6XNJ - chains A and B; structure by X-ray diffraction, 1.85 A resolution.

[Chain A]
Protein: Golgi-associated PDZ and coiled-coil motif-containing protein
Source organism: Homo sapiens
Reference sequence: Q9HD26 (GOPC_HUMAN), isoform Q9HD26-2; numbering as in UniProt (aligned over 272-362)
Sequence (91 residues; row label = number of the first residue in the row):
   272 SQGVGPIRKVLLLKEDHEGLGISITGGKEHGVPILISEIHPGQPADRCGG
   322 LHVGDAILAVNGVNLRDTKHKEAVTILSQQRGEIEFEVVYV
Not modelled in the structure: 272-275

[Chain B]
Protein: NleG8 peptide
Source organism: Escherichia coli O157:H7 str. Sakai
Sequence (10 residues; row label = number of the first residue in the row):
   206 LATQNICTRI
Not modelled in the structure: 206-207

[Interface between chain A and chain B]
Pairs across the interface (23):
  G290(A) - I215(B)
  L291(A) - I215(B)  hydrogen bond (backbone-backbone)
  G292(A) - I215(B)  hydrogen bond (backbone-backbone)
  I293(A) - R214(B)
  I293(A) - I215(B)  hydrogen bond (backbone-backbone)
  S294(A) - T213(B)
  S294(A) - R214(B)
  I295(A) - I211(B)
  I295(A) - C212(B)
  I295(A) - T213(B)  hydrogen bond (backbone-backbone)
  I295(A) - I215(B)  hydrophobic
  T296(A) - I211(B)  hydrogen bond (side chain-backbone)
  T296(A) - C212(B)
  H301(A) - Q209(B)
  H301(A) - N210(B)  hydrogen bond
  S308(A) - C212(B)  hydrogen bond
  H311(A) - R214(B)  hydrogen bond
  Q314(A) - R214(B)  hydrogen bond
  H341(A) - I211(B)
  H341(A) - T213(B)  hydrogen bond
  V345(A) - T213(B)
  L348(A) - I215(B)  hydrophobic
  S349(A) - I215(B)
Interface residues without a listed pair, chain A (16 interface residues in all): G297
Cross-chain cystine bridges: C319(A)-C212(B)

[Summary]
16 residues of chain A and 7 residues of chain B are in contact; the contacts include 1 disulfide bond and 10
hydrogen bonds. Polar pairs include G292(A)-I215(B), T296(A)-I211(B) and H301(A)-N210(B).
Here chain A is Golgi-associated PDZ and coiled-coil motif-containing protein (Homo sapiens) and chain B is
NleG8 peptide (Escherichia coli O157:H7 str. Sakai). Entry 6XNJ (Crystal structure of the PDZ domain of human
GOPC in complex with a peptide of E. ...) was determined by X-ray diffraction.
